PDB entry 3I0R | X-ray diffraction, 2.98 A resolution | chains A and B

[Chain A]
Name: Reverse transcriptase/ribonuclease H
Organism: HIV-1 M:B_HXB2R
Notes: EC 2.7.7.49, 2.7.7.7, 3.1.26.4; fragment: gag-pol polyprotein p66 subunit
Reference sequence: P04585 (POL_HV1H2); residues 1-560 here correspond to UniProt positions 588-1147 (UniProt number = residue number + 587)
Amino-acid sequence (563 residues; row label = number of the first residue in the row; numbers below 1 keep their minus sign (Met-2 is residue -2)):
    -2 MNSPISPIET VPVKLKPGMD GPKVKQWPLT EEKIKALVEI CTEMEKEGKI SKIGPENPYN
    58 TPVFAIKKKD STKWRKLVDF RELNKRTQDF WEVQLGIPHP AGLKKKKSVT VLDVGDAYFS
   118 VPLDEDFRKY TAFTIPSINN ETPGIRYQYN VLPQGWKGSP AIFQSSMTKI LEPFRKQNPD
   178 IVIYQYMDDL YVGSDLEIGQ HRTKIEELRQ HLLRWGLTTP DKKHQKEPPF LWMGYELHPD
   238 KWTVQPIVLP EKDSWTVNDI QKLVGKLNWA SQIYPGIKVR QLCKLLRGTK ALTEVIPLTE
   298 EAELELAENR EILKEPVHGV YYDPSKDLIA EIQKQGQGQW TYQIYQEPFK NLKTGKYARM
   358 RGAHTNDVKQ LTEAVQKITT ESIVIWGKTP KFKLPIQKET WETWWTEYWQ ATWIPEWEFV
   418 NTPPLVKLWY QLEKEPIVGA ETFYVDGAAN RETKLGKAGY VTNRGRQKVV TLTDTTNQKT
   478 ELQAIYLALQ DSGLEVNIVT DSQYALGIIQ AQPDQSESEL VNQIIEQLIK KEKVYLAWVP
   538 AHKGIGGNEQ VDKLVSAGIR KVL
Disordered / not traced: -2 to -1, 545-560
Construct notes: expression tag (-2 to 0)
Small-molecule neighbours: RT3 (S-{2-[(2-chloro-4-sulfamoylphenyl)amino]-2-oxoethyl} 6-methyl-3,4-dihydroquinoline-1(2H)-carbothioate): Leu100, Lys101, Lys102, Lys103, Lys104, Ser105, Val106, Val179, Tyr181, Tyr188, Pro225, Phe227, Trp229, Leu234, His235, Pro236, Tyr318

[Chain B]
Name: p51 RT
Organism: HIV-1 M:B_HXB2R
Notes: EC 2.7.7.49, 2.7.7.7; fragment: gag-pol polyprotein p51 subunit
Reference sequence: P04585 (POL_HV1H2); residues 1-440 here correspond to UniProt positions 588-1027 (UniProt number = residue number + 587)
Amino-acid sequence (443 residues; each row starts with the number of its first residue; numbers below 1 keep their minus sign (Met-2 is residue -2)):
    -2 MNSPISPIET VPVKLKPGMD GPKVKQWPLT EEKIKALVEI CTEMEKEGKI SKIGPENPYN
    58 TPVFAIKKKD STKWRKLVDF RELNKRTQDF WEVQLGIPHP AGLKKKKSVT VLDVGDAYFS
   118 VPLDEDFRKY TAFTIPSINN ETPGIRYQYN VLPQGWKGSP AIFQSSMTKI LEPFRKQNPD
   178 IVIYQYMDDL YVGSDLEIGQ HRTKIEELRQ HLLRWGLTTP DKKHQKEPPF LWMGYELHPD
   238 KWTVQPIVLP EKDSWTVNDI QKLVGKLNWA SQIYPGIKVR QLCKLLRGTK ALTEVIPLTE
   298 EAELELAENR EILKEPVHGV YYDPSKDLIA EIQKQGQGQW TYQIYQEPFK NLKTGKYARM
   358 RGAHTNDVKQ LTEAVQKITT ESIVIWGKTP KFKLPIQKET WETWWTEYWQ ATWIPEWEFV
   418 NTPPLVKLWY QLEKEPIVGA ETF
Disordered / not traced: -2 to 4, 216-230, 357-360, 429-440
Construct notes: expression tag (-2 to 0)

[Chain A / chain B interface]
Residue-residue contacts (94; chain A residue first):
  Val8(A) with Glu53(B)
  Pro9(A) with Glu53(B)
  Gln85(A) with Glu53(B), hydrogen bond (side chain-backbone)
  Asp86(A) with Lys20(B), salt bridge; Pro55(B)
  Phe87(A) with Pro52(B); Pro55(B)
  Trp88(A) with Pro52(B), hydrogen bond (backbone-backbone); Asn54(B); Pro55(B); Asn57(B); Thr131(B); Arg143(B)
  Gln91(A) with Asn137(B); Pro140(B)
  Gly93(A) with Asn137(B)
  Ile94(A) with Asn137(B)
  Pro95(A) with Asn136(B); Asn137(B)
  His96(A) with Asn136(B), hydrogen bond (backbone-side chain)
  Gly99(A) with Asn136(B); Glu138(B)
  Leu100(A) with Asn136(B); Glu138(B)
  Ala158(A) with Pro52(B), hydrophobic
  Gln161(A) with Pro140(B)
  Ser162(A) with Pro52(B)
  Tyr181(A) with Glu138(B)
  Arg358(A) with Gln394(B); Glu396(B), salt bridge
  Gln373(A) with Thr397(B); Trp401(B), hydrogen bond
  Ile380(A) with Leu26(B); Thr27(B)
  Val381(A) with Pro25(B), hydrophobic; Ile135(B); Asn136(B), hydrogen bond (backbone-backbone)
  Ile382(A) with Ile135(B); Asn136(B)
  Trp383(A) with Ile135(B)
  Gly384(A) with Thr27(B); Glu28(B), hydrogen bond (backbone-backbone); Ile135(B)
  Trp402(A) with Lys331(B), hydrogen bond (backbone-side chain); Asp364(B)
  Tyr405(A) with Lys331(B), hydrogen bond (backbone-side chain)
  Trp406(A) with Lys331(B); Pro392(B), hydrophobic; Val417(B); Asn418(B); Thr419(B)
  Gln407(A) with Lys331(B), hydrogen bond (backbone-side chain); Pro392(B); Ile393(B); Gln394(B); Asn418(B)
  Ala408(A) with Asp364(B); Pro392(B), hydrogen bond (backbone-backbone)
  Thr409(A) with Asp364(B), hydrogen bond (backbone-side chain); Val365(B)
  Trp410(A) with Asn363(B); Val365(B), hydrophobic; Trp401(B)
  Pro412(A) with Trp401(B), hydrophobic
  Pro433(A) with Asn255(B); Leu289(B), hydrophobic; Thr290(B)
  Ile434(A) with Thr290(B)
  Val435(A) with Thr290(B)
  Thr439(A) with Ala288(B); Leu289(B), hydrogen bond (side chain-backbone)
  Tyr441(A) with Gln258(B); Thr286(B); Lys287(B), hydrogen bond (side chain-backbone)
  Val458(A) with Thr286(B)
  Thr459(A) with Thr286(B), hydrogen bond (backbone-side chain)
  Asn460(A) with Thr286(B); Lys287(B); Ala288(B)
  Asn494(A) with Leu289(B)
  Gln500(A) with Pro421(B); Leu422(B); Trp426(B)
  Tyr532(A) with Asn255(B), hydrogen bond
  Trp535(A) with Leu422(B), hydrophobic; Trp426(B), hydrophobic
  Pro537(A) with Asn265(B)
  Lys540(A) with Asn265(B)
  Ile542(A) with Cys280(B), hydrophobic; Leu283(B), hydrophobic
  Gly543(A) with Leu283(B); Arg284(B); Gly285(B), hydrogen bond (backbone-backbone); Thr286(B), hydrogen bond (backbone-backbone)
Also at the interface, not in a pair above, chain A (64 interface residues in all): Leu92, Lys101, Ile159, Thr165, Gln182, Glu370, Thr403, Glu404, Gly436, Val496, Leu503, Gly504, Gln507, Val536, Gly541, Gly544
Also at the interface, not in a pair above, chain B (57 interface residues in all): Tyr56, Thr139, Val254, Val261, Gly262, Gly333, Trp337, Leu368, Thr400, Pro420, Val423, Lys424

[In short]
64 residues of chain A face 57 of chain B across their interface; the contacts include 17 hydrogen bonds and 2
salt bridges. Polar contacts include Asp86(A)-Lys20(B), Arg358(A)-Glu396(B) and Gln85(A)-Glu53(B). Ligands of
chain A: compound RT3.
Chain A is Reverse transcriptase/ribonuclease H and chain B is p51 RT, both from HIV-1 M:B_HXB2R; the
structure, crystal structure of HIV reverse transcriptase in complex with inhibitor 3, was determined by X-ray
diffraction (same publication as 3I0S).
